Entry 7XYB (electron microscopy, 3.70 A resolution); this record covers chains A and C of the 9 polymer chains in the assembly.

# Chain A
Protein: DNA-directed RNA polymerase subunit alpha
Organism: Pseudomonas aeruginosa
Notes: EC 2.7.7.6
Reference sequence: O52760 (RPOA_PSEAE); residues 1-333 here = UniProt positions 1-333
Sequence (333 residues; row label = number of the first residue in the row):
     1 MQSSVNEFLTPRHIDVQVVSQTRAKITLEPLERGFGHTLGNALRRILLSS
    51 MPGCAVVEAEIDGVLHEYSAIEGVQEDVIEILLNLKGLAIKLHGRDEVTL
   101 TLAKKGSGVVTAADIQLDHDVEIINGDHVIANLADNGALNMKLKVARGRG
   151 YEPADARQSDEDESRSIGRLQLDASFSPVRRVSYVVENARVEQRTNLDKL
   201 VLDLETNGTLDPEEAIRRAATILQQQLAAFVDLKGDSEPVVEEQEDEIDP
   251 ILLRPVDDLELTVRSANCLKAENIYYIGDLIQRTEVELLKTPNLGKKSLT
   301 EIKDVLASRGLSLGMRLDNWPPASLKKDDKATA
Disordered / not traced: 1-7, 158-165, 231-333

# Chain C
Protein: DNA-directed RNA polymerase subunit beta
Organism: Pseudomonas aeruginosa
Notes: EC 2.7.7.6
Reference sequence: Q51561 (RPOB_PSEAE); residue numbers follow UniProt; this construct covers 1-1357
Sequence (1357 residues; numbered 1 to 1357; the number before each row is that of its first residue):
     1 MAYSYTEKKRIRKDFSKLPDVMDVPYLLAIQLDSYREFLQAGATKEQFRD
    51 VGLHAAFKSVFPIISYSGNAALEYVGYRLGEPAFDVKECVLRGVTFAVPL
   101 RVKVRLIIFDRESSNKAIKDIKEQEVYMGEIPLMTENGTFIINGTERVIV
   151 SQLHRSPGVFFDHDRGKTHSSGKLLYSARIIPYRGSWLDFEFDPKDCVFV
   201 RIDRRRKLPASVLLRALGYSTEEILNAFYATNVFHIKGETLNLELVPQRL
   251 RGEVASIDIKDGSGKVIVEQGRRITARHINQLEKAGVSQLEVPFDYLIGR
   301 TIAKAIVHPATGEIIAECNTELTLDLLAKVAKAQVVRIETLYTNDIDCGP
   351 FISDTLKIDNTSNQLEALVEIYRMMRPGEPPTKEAAETLFGNLFFSAERY
   401 DLSAVGRMKFNRRIGRTEIEGPGVLSKEDIIDVLKTLVDIRNGKGIVDDI
   451 DHLGNRRVRCVGEMAENQFRVGLVRVERAVKERLSMAESEGLMPQDLINA
   501 KPVAAAIKEFFGSSQLSQFMDQNNPLSEITHKRRVSALGPGGLTRERAGF
   551 EVRDVHPTHYGRVCPIETPEGPNIGLINSLATYARTNKYGFLESPYRVVK
   601 DSLVTDEIVFLSAIEEADHVIAQASATLNEKGQLVDELVAVRHLNEFTVK
   651 APEDVTLMDVSPKQVVSVAASLIPFLEHDDANRALMGSNMQRQAVPTLRA
   701 DKPLVGTGMERNVARDSGVCVVARRGGVIDSVDASRVVVRVADDEVETGE
   751 AGVDIYNLTKYTRSNQNTCINQRPLVSKGDVVARGDILADGPSTDMGELA
   801 LGQNMRVAFMPWNGFNFEDSICLSERVVQEDRFTTIHIQELTCVARDTKL
   851 GPEEITADIPNVGEAALNKLDEAGIVYVGAEVQAGDILVGKVTPKGETQL
   901 TPEEKLLRAIFGEKASDVKDTSLRVPTGTKGTVIDVQVFTRDGVERDSRA
   951 LSIEKMQLDQIRKDLNEEFRIVEGATFERLRAALVGAKAEGGPALKKGTE
  1001 ITDDYLDGLERGQWFKLRMADDALNEQLEKAQAYISDRRQLLDDKFEDKK
  1051 RKLQQGDDLAPGVLKIVKVYLAIKRRIQPGDKMAGRHGNKGVVSVIMPVE
  1101 DMPHDANGTPVDIVLNPLGVPSRMNVGQILETHLGLAAKGLGEKINRMLE
  1151 EQRKVAELRKFLHEIYNEIGGREENLDELGDNEILALAKNLRGGVPMATP
  1201 VFDGAKEREIKAMLKLADLPESGQMRLFDGRTGNQFERPTTVGYMYMLKL
  1251 NHLVDDKMHARSTGSYSLVTQQPLGGKAQFGGQRFGEMEVWALEAYGAAY
  1301 TLQEMLTVKSDDVNGRTKMYKNIVDGDHRMEAGMPESFNVLIKEIRSLGI
  1351 DIELETE
Disordered / not traced: 1-2, 231-339, 895-917, 988-1019, 1357

# Interface between chain A and chain C
Pairs across the interface - 60 pairs, chain A then chain C:
  His37(A) - Thr1232(C)
  His37(A) - Gly1233(C)  hydrogen bond (side chain-backbone)
  His37(A) - Asn1234(C)
  Asn41(A) - Arg1231(C)
  Asn41(A) - Thr1232(C)
  Asn41(A) - Gly1233(C)
  Arg44(A) - Glu1100(C)
  Arg44(A) - His1104(C)
  Arg44(A) - Gly1108(C)
  Arg45(A) - Glu1100(C)
  Arg45(A) - Asp1101(C)  salt bridge
  Arg45(A) - Gly1230(C)  hydrogen bond (side chain-backbone)
  Arg45(A) - Arg1231(C)
  Leu48(A) - Arg826(C)
  Leu48(A) - Val1099(C)
  Leu48(A) - Glu1100(C)
  Ser49(A) - Glu1100(C)  hydrogen bond (backbone-side chain)
  Leu65(A) - Val878(C)
  His66(A) - Gly879(C)
  His66(A) - Val933(C)
  His66(A) - Ile934(C)  hydrogen bond (side chain-backbone)
  Glu67(A) - Lys1074(C)  salt bridge
  Tyr68(A) - Tyr761(C)
  Tyr68(A) - Ala1072(C)
  Tyr68(A) - Lys1074(C)  hydrogen bond
  Ser69(A) - Tyr761(C)
  Ala70(A) - Ala734(C)  hydrophobic
  Gly73(A) - Asp733(C)  hydrogen bond (backbone-side chain)
  Val74(A) - Asp733(C)  hydrogen bond (backbone-side chain)
  Val74(A) - Ala734(C)  hydrogen bond (backbone-backbone)
  Gln75(A) - Val732(C)
  Gln75(A) - Asp733(C)
  Gln75(A) - Ala734(C)
  Gln75(A) - Val776(C)  hydrogen bond (side chain-backbone)
  Glu76(A) - Ala734(C)
  Asp77(A) - Ala734(C)
  Asp77(A) - Lys760(C)  salt bridge
  Asp77(A) - Tyr761(C)
  Asp77(A) - Arg773(C)  salt bridge
  Ile79(A) - Tyr761(C)
  Ile79(A) - Arg773(C)
  Glu80(A) - Arg773(C)  salt bridge
  Ala134(A) - Asp733(C)
  Asn136(A) - Asp733(C)
  Tyr151(A) - Glu825(C)
  Tyr151(A) - Val828(C)  hydrogen bond (side chain-backbone)
  Tyr151(A) - Gln829(C)
  Pro153(A) - Arg1076(C)
  Asp155(A) - Arg1076(C)
  Ile167(A) - Val878(C)
  Ile167(A) - Gly879(C)
  Asp173(A) - Arg1076(C)
  Ser175(A) - Gln829(C)
  Arg180(A) - Arg826(C)  hydrogen bond (backbone-side chain)
  Arg181(A) - Asn1107(C)
  Arg181(A) - Gly1108(C)
  Arg181(A) - Thr1109(C)  hydrogen bond
  Val182(A) - Gly1108(C)
  Ser183(A) - Asn1107(C)  hydrogen bond (side chain-backbone)
  Ser183(A) - Gly1108(C)  hydrogen bond (side chain-backbone)
Other interface residues (no listed pair), chain A (37 interface residues in all): Glu72, Leu83, Lys86, Val179, Tyr184, Asp203
Other interface residues (no listed pair), chain C (40 interface residues in all): Leu698, Pro774, Asp831, Ile836, Tyr877, Ala880, Thr932, Ala1106, Pro1110, Asp1229

# In short
The interface between chain A and chain C involves 37 residues on one side and 40 on the other; the contacts
include 14 hydrogen bonds and 5 salt bridges. Among the polar pairs are Arg45(A)-Asp1101(C),
Glu67(A)-Lys1074(C) and Asp77(A)-Lys760(C).
Here chain A is DNA-directed RNA polymerase subunit alpha and chain C is DNA-directed RNA polymerase subunit
beta, both from Pseudomonas aeruginosa. Entry 7XYB (The cryo-EM structure of an AlpA-loaded complex) was
determined by electron microscopy (same publication as 7XYA).
